8J19 - chains A and B of the 5 polymer chains in the assembly; structure by electron microscopy, 3.23 A resolution.

[Chain A]
Molecule: Guanine nucleotide-binding protein G(i) subunit alpha-1
Source organism: Homo sapiens
UniProtKB: P63096 (GNAI1_HUMAN); numbering as in UniProt (aligned over 1-354)
Sequence (354 residues; numbered 1 to 354; the number before each row is that of its first residue):
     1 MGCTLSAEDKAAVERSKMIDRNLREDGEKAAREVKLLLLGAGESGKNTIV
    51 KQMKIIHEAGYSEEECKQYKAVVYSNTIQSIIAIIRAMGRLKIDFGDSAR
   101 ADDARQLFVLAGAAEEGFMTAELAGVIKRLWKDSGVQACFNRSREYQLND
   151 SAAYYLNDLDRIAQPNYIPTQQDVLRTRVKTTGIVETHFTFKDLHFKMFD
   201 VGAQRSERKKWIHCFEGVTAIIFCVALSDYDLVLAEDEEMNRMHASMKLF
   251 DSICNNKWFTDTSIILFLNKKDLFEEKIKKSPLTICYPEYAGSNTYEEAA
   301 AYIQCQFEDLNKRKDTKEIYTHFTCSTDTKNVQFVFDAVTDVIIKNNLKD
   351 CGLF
Disordered / not traced: 1-3, 56-181, 235-240
Sequence notes: engineered mutation Asn47 (Ser in P63096), Ala203 (Gly in P63096), Ala245 (Glu in P63096), Ser326 (Ala in P63096)
UniProt features mapped onto this chain:
  - region: Lys35 to Lys46, Thr48 (G1 motif), Asp173 to Thr181 (G2 motif), Phe196 to Gly202, Gln204, Arg205 (G3 motif), Ile265 to Asp272 (G4 motif), Thr324, Cys325, Thr327 to Thr329 (G5 motif)
  - binding site (GTP): Glu43 to Lys46, Thr48, Ser151, Leu175 to Thr181, Asp200 to Gly202, Gln204, Asn269 to Asp272
  - binding site (Mg(2+)): Thr181
  - modified residue: Arg178 (ADP-ribosylarginine), Gln204 (Deamidated glutamine), Cys351 (ADP-ribosylcysteine)
  - lipidation: Gly2 (N-myristoyl glycine), Cys3 (S-palmitoyl cysteine)
  - natural variant: Gly40 (G40C: In NEDHISB; G40R: In NEDHISB), Gly45 (G45D: In NEDHISB), Thr48 (T48I: In NEDHISB; T48K: In NEDHISB), Gln52 (Q52P: In NEDHISB), Ser75 (deletion: In NEDHISB; uncertain significance), Gln172 (deletion: In NEDHISB), Asp173 (D173V: In NEDHISB), Glu186 to Phe189 (deletion: In NEDHISB; uncertain significance), Cys224 (C224Y: In NEDHISB), Lys270 (K270N: In NEDHISB; K270R: In NEDHISB), Asp272 (D272G: In NEDHISB), Val332 (V332E: In NEDHISB; uncertain significance)
  - mutagenesis: Gly42 (G42R: Abolishes switch to an activated conformation and dissociation from beta and gamma subunits upon GTP binding. Abolishes interaction with RGS family members), Glu116 (E116L: Enhances interaction (inactive GDP-bound) with RGS14), Gln147 (Q147L: Enhances interaction (inactive GDP-bound) with RGS14)

[Chain B]
Molecule: Guanine nucleotide-binding protein G(I)/G(S)/G(T) subunit beta-1
Source organism: Homo sapiens
UniProtKB: P62873 (GBB1_HUMAN); residue numbers follow UniProt; this construct covers 2-340
Sequence (348 residues; each row starts with the number of its first residue; numbers below 1 keep their minus sign (Met-4 is residue -4)):
    -4 MGSLLQSELDQLRQEAEQLKNQIRDARKACADATLSQITNNIDPVGRIQM
    46 RTRRTLRGHLAKIYAMHWGTDSRLLVSASQDGKLIIWDSYTTNKVHAIPL
    96 RSSWVMTCAYAPSGNYVACGGLDNICSIYNLKTREGNVRVSRELAGHTGY
   146 LSCCRFLDDNQIVTSSGDTTCALWDIETGQQTTTFTGHTGDVMSLSLAPD
   196 TRLFVSGACDASAKLWDVREGMCRQTFTGHESDINAICFFPNGNAFATGS
   246 DDATCRLFDLRADQELMTYSHDNIICGITSVSFSKSGRLLLAGYDDFNCN
   296 VWDALKADRAGVLAGHDNRVSCLGVTDDGMAVATGSWDSFLKIWNGSS
Disordered / not traced: -4 to 3, 341-343
Sequence notes: initiating methionine (-4); expression tag (-3 to 1, 341-343)
UniProt features mapped onto this chain:
  - modified residue: Ser2 (N-acetylserine), His266 (Phosphohistidine)
  - natural variant: Leu30 (L30F: In MRD42; uncertain significance), Arg52 (R52G: In MRD42), Gly64 (G64V: In MRD42), Asp76 (D76E: In MRD42; D76G: In MRD42), Gly77 (G77S: In MRD42), Lys78 (K78R: In MRD42), Ile80 (I80N: In MRD42; I80T: In MRD42), His91 (H91R: In MRD42; uncertain significance), Ala92 (A92T: In MRD42), Pro94 (P94S: In MRD42), Leu95 (L95P: In MRD42), Arg96 (R96L: In MRD42), 5 further natural variant entries in UniProt

[Chain A / chain B interface]
Contacting residue pairs (48; chain A residue first):
  Val13(A) with Asn88(B)
  Arg15(A) with Val90(B), hydrogen bond (side chain-backbone); His91(B)
  Ser16(A) with Asn88(B), hydrogen bond; Lys89(B)
  Ile19(A) with Lys89(B); Ala92(B), hydrophobic
  Asp20(A) with Lys89(B), salt bridge
  Leu23(A) with Gly53(B); Leu55(B); Ile80(B), hydrophobic; Ala92(B), hydrophobic
  Asp26(A) with Lys78(B), salt bridge
  Gly27(A) with Leu55(B)
  Thr182(A) with Asn119(B); His142(B)
  Gly183(A) with Leu117(B); Asn119(B)
  Ile184(A) with Trp99(B); Leu117(B)
  Glu186(A) with Trp99(B), hydrogen bond
  Phe199(A) with Trp99(B), hydrophobic
  Gln204(A) with Leu117(B), hydrogen bond (side chain-backbone); Asn119(B); Tyr145(B)
  Ser206(A) with Tyr145(B); Gly162(B), hydrogen bond (side chain-backbone); Asp186(B)
  Glu207(A) with Asp186(B)
  Lys209(A) with Asp228(B), salt bridge
  Lys210(A) with Met101(B); Met188(B); Cys204(B); Asp228(B), salt bridge; Asn230(B), hydrogen bond; Asp246(B), salt bridge
  Trp211(A) with Leu117(B), hydrophobic; Tyr145(B)
  His213(A) with Lys57(B); Tyr59(B), hydrogen bond; Trp332(B)
  Cys214(A) with Tyr59(B); Trp99(B); Leu117(B), hydrophobic
  Phe215(A) with Trp99(B), hydrophobic
  Glu216(A) with Lys57(B), salt bridge
  Trp258(A) with Arg314(B); Trp332(B), hydrophobic
Interface residues without a listed pair, chain A (25 interface residues in all): Arg24
Interface residues without a listed pair, chain B (28 interface residues in all): Ser98, Gly144

[In short]
25 residues of chain A and 28 residues of chain B are in contact, with 7 hydrogen bonds and 6 salt bridges.
Polar contacts include Asp20(A)-Lys89(B), Asp26(A)-Lys78(B) and Lys209(A)-Asp228(B). From UniProt: 21
GTP-binding residues, Mg2+-binding residue Thr181(A) and 3 mutagenesis sites on chain A.
Here chain A is Guanine nucleotide-binding protein G(i) subunit alpha-1 and chain B is Guanine
nucleotide-binding protein G(I)/G(S)/G(T) subunit beta-1, both from Homo sapiens. Entry 8J19 (Cryo-EM
structure of the LY237-bound GPR84 receptor-Gi complex) was determined by electron microscopy, deposited
together with 8J18 and 8J1A.
